PDB entry 4MEX | X-ray diffraction, 3.90 A resolution | chains D and E of the 7 polymer chains in the assembly

[Chain D]
Name: DNA-directed RNA polymerase subunit beta'
Organism: Escherichia coli
Notes: EC 2.7.7.6
UniProt: P0A8T7 (RPOC_ECOLI); residues 1-1407 here = UniProt positions 1-1407
Chain sequence (1407 residues; row label = number of the first residue in the row):
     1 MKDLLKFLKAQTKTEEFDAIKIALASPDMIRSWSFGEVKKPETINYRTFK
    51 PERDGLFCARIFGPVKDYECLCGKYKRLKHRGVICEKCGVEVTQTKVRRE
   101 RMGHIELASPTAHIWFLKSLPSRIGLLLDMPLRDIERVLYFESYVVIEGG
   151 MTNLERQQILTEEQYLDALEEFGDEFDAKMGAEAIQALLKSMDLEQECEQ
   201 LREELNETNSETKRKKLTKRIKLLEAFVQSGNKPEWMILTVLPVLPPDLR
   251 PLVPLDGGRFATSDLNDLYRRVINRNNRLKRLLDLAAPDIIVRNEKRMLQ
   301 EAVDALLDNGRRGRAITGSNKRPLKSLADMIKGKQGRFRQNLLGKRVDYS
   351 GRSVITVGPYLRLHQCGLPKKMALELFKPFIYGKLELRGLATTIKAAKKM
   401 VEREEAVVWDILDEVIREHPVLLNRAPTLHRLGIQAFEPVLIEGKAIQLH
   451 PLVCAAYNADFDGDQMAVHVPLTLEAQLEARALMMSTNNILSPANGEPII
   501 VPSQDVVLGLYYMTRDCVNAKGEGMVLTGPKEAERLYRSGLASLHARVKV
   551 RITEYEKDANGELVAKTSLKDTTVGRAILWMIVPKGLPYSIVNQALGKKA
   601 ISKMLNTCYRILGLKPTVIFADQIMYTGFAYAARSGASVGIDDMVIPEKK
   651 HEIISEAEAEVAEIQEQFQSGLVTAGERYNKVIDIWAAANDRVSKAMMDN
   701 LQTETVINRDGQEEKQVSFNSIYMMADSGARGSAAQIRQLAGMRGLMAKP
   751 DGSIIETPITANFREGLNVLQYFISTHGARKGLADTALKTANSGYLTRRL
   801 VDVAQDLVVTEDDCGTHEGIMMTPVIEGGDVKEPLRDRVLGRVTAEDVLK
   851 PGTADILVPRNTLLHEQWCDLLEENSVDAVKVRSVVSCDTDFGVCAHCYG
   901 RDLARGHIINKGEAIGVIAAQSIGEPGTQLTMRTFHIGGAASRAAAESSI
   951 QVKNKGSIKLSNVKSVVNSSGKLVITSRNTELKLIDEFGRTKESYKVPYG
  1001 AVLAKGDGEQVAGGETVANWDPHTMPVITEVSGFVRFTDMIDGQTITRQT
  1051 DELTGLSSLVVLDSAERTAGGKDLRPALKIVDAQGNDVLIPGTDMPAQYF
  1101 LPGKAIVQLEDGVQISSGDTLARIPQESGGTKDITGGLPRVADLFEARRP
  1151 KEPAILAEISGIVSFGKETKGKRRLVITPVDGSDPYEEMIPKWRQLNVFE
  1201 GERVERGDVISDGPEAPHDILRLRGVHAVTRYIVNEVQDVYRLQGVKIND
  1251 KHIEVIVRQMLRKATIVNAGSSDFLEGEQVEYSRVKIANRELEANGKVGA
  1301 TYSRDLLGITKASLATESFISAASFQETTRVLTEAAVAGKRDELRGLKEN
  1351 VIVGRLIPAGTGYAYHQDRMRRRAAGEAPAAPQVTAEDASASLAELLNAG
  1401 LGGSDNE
Disordered / not traced: 1-8, 333-344, 933-1136, 1375-1407
Bound ions: Zn2+ site 1: Cys-70, Cys-72, Cys-85, Cys-88; Mg2+: Asp-460, Asp-462, Asp-464; Zn2+ site 2: Cys-814, Cys-888, Cys-895, Cys-898
UniProt features mapped onto this chain:
  - binding site (Zn(2+)): Cys-70, Cys-72, Cys-85, Cys-88, Cys-814, Cys-888, Cys-895, Cys-898
  - binding site (Mg(2+)): Asp-460, Asp-462, Asp-464
  - modified residue: Lys-983 (N6-acetyllysine)
  - mutagenesis: Gln-504 (Q504P: Resistant to antibiotics salinamide A and B), Asn-690 (N690D: Resistant to antibiotics salinamide A and B), Met-697 (M697V: Resistant to antibiotics salinamide A and B), Ala-735 (A735T: Resistant to antibiotics salinamide A and B), Arg-738 (R738C/H/P/S: Resistant to antibiotics salinamide A and B), Ala-748 (A748E: Resistant to antibiotics salinamide A and B), Pro-758 (P758S/T: Resistant to antibiotics salinamide A and B), Phe-763 (F763C: Resistant to antibiotics salinamide A and B), Ser-775 (S775A: Resistant to antibiotics salinamide A and B), Ala-779 (A779T/V: Resistant to antibiotics salinamide A and B), Arg-780 (R780C: Resistant to antibiotics salinamide A and B), Gly-782 (G782A/C: Resistant to antibiotics salinamide A and B), 1 further mutagenesis entry in UniProt
From the paper describing this entry:
  - binding site for Salinamide A: Arg-738, Ala-779, Gly-782

[Chain E]
Name: DNA-directed RNA polymerase subunit omega
Organism: Escherichia coli
Notes: EC 2.7.7.6
UniProt: P0A800 (RPOZ_ECOLI); residue numbers follow UniProt; this construct covers 1-91
Chain sequence (91 residues; row label = number of the first residue in the row):
     1 MARVTVQDAVEKIGNRFDLVLVAARRARQMQVGGKDPLVPEENDKTTVIA
    51 LREIEEGLINNQILDVRERQEQQEQEAAELQAVTAIAEGRR
Disordered / not traced: 1-2

[Chain D / chain E interface]
Pairs across the interface (18; chain D residue first):
  Glu-418(D) / Asp-44(E)
  Leu-474(D) / Ala-27(E)  hydrophobic
  Glu-475(D) / Ala-24(E)
  Leu-478(D) / Val-20(E)
  Glu-479(D) / Val-20(E)
  Arg-481(D) / Thr-47(E)
  Arg-481(D) / Val-48(E)
  Ala-482(D) / Val-20(E)  hydrophobic
  Asn-488(D) / Val-6(E)
  Leu-614(D) / Gln-7(E)
  Asn-910(D) / Asn-15(E)
  Asn-910(D) / Arg-16(E)
  Asn-910(D) / Phe-17(E)
  Lys-911(D) / Asn-15(E)
  Lys-911(D) / Phe-17(E)
  Glu-913(D) / Phe-17(E)
  Gly-1360(D) / Phe-17(E)
  Thr-1361(D) / Phe-17(E)
Also at the interface, not in a pair above, chain D (18 interface residues in all): Arg-417, Leu-483, Lys-615, Gly-912
Also at the interface, not in a pair above, chain E (15 interface residues in all): Arg-3, Val-4, Thr-5, Lys-45

[Overview]
18 residues of chain D face 15 of chain E across their interface. The Zn2+ site 1 is built by Cys-70(D),
Cys-72(D), Cys-85(D) and Cys-88(D). From UniProt: 8 Zn2+-binding residues, 3 Mg2+-binding residues and 13
mutagenesis sites on chain D. From the paper: a binding site for Salinamide A at Arg-738(D), Ala-779(D) and
Gly-782(D).
Chain D is DNA-directed RNA polymerase subunit beta' and chain E is DNA-directed RNA polymerase subunit omega,
both from Escherichia coli; the structure, Crystal structure of Escherichia coli RNA polymerase in complex
with salinamide A, was determined by X-ray diffraction together with 4MEY from the same study.
